8HR8 - chains A and H of the 7 polymer chains in the assembly; structure by electron microscopy, 3.30 A resolution.

[Chain A (and H)]
Protein: Archaeal ATPase
Organism: Escherichia coli
Notes: chain H of this document is another copy of the same molecule, construct and numbering; everything in this record applies to it too
UniProtKB: A0A8H9B1T2 (A0A8H9B1T2_ECOLX); residue numbers follow UniProt; this construct covers 1-947
Chain sequence (947 residues; row label = number of the first residue in the row):
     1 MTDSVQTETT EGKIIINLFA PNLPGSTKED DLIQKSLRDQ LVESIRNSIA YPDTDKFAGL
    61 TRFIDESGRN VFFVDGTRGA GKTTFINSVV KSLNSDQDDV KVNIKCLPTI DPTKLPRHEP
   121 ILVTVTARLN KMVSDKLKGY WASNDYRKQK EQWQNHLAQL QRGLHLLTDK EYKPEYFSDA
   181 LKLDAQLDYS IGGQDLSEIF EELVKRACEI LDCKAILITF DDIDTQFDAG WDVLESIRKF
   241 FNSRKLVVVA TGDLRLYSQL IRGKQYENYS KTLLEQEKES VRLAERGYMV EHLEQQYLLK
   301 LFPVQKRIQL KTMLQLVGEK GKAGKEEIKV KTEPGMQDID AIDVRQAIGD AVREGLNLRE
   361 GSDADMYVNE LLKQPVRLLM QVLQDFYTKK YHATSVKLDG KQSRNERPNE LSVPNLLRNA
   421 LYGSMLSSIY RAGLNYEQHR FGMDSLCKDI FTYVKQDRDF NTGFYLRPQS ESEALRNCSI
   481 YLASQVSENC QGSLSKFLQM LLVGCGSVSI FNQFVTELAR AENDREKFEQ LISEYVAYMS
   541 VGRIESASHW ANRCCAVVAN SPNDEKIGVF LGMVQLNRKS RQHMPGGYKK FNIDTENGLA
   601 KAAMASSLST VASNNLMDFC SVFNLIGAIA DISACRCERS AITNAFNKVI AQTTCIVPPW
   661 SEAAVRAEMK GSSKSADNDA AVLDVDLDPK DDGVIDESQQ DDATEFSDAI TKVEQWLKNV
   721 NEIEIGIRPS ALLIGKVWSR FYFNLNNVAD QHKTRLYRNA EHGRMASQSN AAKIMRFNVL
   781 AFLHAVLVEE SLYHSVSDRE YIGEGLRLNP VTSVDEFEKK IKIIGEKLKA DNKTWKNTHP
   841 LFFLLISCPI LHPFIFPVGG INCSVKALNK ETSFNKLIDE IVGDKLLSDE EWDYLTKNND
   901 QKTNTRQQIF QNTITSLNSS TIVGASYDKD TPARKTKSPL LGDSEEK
Disordered / not traced: 1-12, 52-67, 396-410, 520-525, 664-703, 899-906, 934-947 (chain H: 1-12, 52-68, 395-410, 520-525, 664-703, 899-906, 934-947)
Sequence notes: conflict R636 (Leu in A0A8H9B1T2), L940 (Ser in A0A8H9B1T2)
Small-molecule neighbours: ATP (adenosine-5'-triphosphate): I16, N22, L23, P24, T27, D31, L32, I33, G79, A80, G81, K82, T83, T84, D221, D222, D224, V376, R377, M380

[Interface between chain A and chain H]
Pairs across the interface - 5 pairs, chain A then chain H:
  Y430(A) with E285(H)
  R431(A) with E277(H), salt bridge; R282(H)
  Y436(A) with Y288(H)
  E529(A) with S280(H)

[In short]
The interface between chain A and chain H involves 4 residues on one side and 5 on the other; the contacts
include 1 salt bridge. Its one salt-bridged contact is R431(A)-E277(H). Chain A binds ATP.
Chain A and chain H are both Archaeal ATPase (Escherichia coli); the structure, Structure of heptameric RdrA
ring, was determined by electron microscopy, deposited together with 8HR7, 8HR9, 8HRA, 8HRB and 8HRC.
